7JO9 - chains D and J of the 11 polymer chains in the assembly; structure by electron microscopy, 3.30 A resolution.

[Chain D]
Protein: Histone H2B type 1-C/E/F/G/I
Source organism: Homo sapiens
Reference sequence: P62807 (H2B1C_HUMAN); residues 1-125 here correspond to UniProt positions 2-126 (UniProt number = residue number + 1)
Chain sequence (125 residues; numbered 1 to 125; the number before each row is that of its first residue):
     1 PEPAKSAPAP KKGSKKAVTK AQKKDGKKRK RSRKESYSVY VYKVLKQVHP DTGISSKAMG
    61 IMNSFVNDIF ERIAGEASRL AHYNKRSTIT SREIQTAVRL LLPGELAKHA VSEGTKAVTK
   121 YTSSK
Unresolved in the structure: 1-30, 125
Curated features (UniProtKB/Swiss-Prot):
  - modified residue: Pro1 (N-acetylproline), Glu2 (ADP-ribosyl glutamic acid), Lys5 (N6-(2-hydroxyisobutyryl)lysine), Ser6 (ADP-ribosylserine), Lys11 (N6-(beta-hydroxybutyryl)lysine), Lys12 (N6-(2-hydroxyisobutyryl)lysine), Ser14 (Phosphoserine), Lys15 (N6-acetyllysine), Lys16 (N6-(beta-hydroxybutyryl)lysine), Lys20 (N6-(2-hydroxyisobutyryl)lysine), Lys23 (N6-(2-hydroxyisobutyryl)lysine), Lys24 (N6-(2-hydroxyisobutyryl)lysine), Lys34 (N6-(2-hydroxyisobutyryl)lysine), Glu35 (PolyADP-ribosyl glutamic acid), Ser36 (Phosphoserine), Lys43 (N6-(2-hydroxyisobutyryl)lysine), Lys46 (N6-(2-hydroxyisobutyryl)lysine), Lys57 (N6,N6-dimethyllysine), Arg79 (Dimethylated arginine), Lys85 (N6,N6,N6-trimethyllysine) and 6 more in UniProt
  - glycosylation: Ser112 (O-linked (GlcNAc) serine)
  - cross-link (Glycyl lysine isopeptide (Lys-Gly)): Lys5 (interchain with G-Cter in SUMO2), Lys20 (interchain with G-Cter in SUMO2), Lys34 (interchain with G-Cter in ubiquitin), Lys120 (interchain with G-Cter in ubiquitin)

[Chain J]
Molecule: 147-nt DNA strand
Source organism: synthetic construct
Sequence (147 nucleotides; numbered -73 to 73; the number before each row is that of its first residue; numbers below 1 keep their minus sign (DA-73 is residue -73)):
   -73 ATCGAGAATC CCGGTGCCGA GGCCGCTCAA TTGGTCGTAG ACAGCTCTAG CACCGCTTAA
   -13 ACGCACGTAC GCGCTGTCCC CCGCGTTTTA ACCGCCAAGG GGATTACTCC CTAGTCTCCA
    47 GGCACGTGTC AGATATATAC ATCCGAT
Unresolved in the structure: -73, 73

[Interface between chain D and chain J]
Residue-residue contacts (7; chain D residue first):
  Arg31(D) - DC51(J)  salt bridge to the phosphate
  Arg33(D) - DC49(J)  sugar contact
  Arg33(D) - DA50(J)  phosphate contact
  Lys34(D) - DC49(J)  sugar contact
  Lys34(D) - DA50(J)  hydrogen bond to the phosphate
  Ser36(D) - DC49(J)  phosphate contact
  Tyr40(D) - DG48(J)  hydrogen bond to the phosphate
Other interface residues (no listed pair), chain D (8 interface residues in all): Glu35, Val39, Lys43

[Summary]
The interface between chain D and chain J involves 8 residues on one side and 4 on the other; the contacts
include 2 hydrogen bonds and 1 salt bridge. Polar contacts include Lys34(D)-DA50(J), Tyr40(D)-DG48(J) and
Arg31(D)-DC51(J).
Chain D is Histone H2B type 1-C/E/F/G/I (Homo sapiens) and chain J is a 147-nt DNA strand (synthetic
construct); the structure, 1:1 cGAS-nucleosome complex, was determined by electron microscopy (same
publication as 7JOA).
